PDB entry 9F62 | electron microscopy, 5.44 A resolution (low resolution: residue-level contacts below are approximate; hydrogen-bond / salt-bridge calls are withheld) | chains 6M and 6Q of the 214 polymer chains in the assembly

# Chain 6M
Protein: MPP-Beta
Organism: Chlamydomonas reinhardtii
UniProtKB: A8J5P7 (A8J5P7_CHLRE); numbering as in UniProt (aligned over 1-495)
Sequence (495 residues; numbered 1 to 495; the number before each row is that of its first residue):
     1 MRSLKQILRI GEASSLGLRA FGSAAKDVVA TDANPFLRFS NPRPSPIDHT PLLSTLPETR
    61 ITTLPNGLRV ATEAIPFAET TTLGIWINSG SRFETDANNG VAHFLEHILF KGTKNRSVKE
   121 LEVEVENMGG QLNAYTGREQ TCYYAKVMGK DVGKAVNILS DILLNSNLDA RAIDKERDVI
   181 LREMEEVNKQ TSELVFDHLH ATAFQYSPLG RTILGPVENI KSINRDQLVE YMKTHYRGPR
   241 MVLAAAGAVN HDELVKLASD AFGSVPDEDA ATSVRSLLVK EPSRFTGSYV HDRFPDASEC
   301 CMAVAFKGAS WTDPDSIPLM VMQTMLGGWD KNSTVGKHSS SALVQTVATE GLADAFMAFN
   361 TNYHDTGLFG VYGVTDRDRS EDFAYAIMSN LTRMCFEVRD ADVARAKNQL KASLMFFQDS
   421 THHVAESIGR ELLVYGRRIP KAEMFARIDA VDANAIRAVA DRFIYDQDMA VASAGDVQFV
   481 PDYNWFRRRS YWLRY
Unresolved in the structure: 1-31
Metal / ion sites: Zn2+ near H103 (its only coordinating residue here)

# Chain 6Q
Protein: Alpha-MPP
Organism: Chlamydomonas reinhardtii
UniProtKB: A8IKI9 (A8IKI9_CHLRE); numbering as in UniProt (aligned over 1-485)
Sequence (485 residues; row label = number of the first residue in the row):
     1 MLGSSTSQLA PAMVRSIASS AAASTAAPVL AAKSGGLLAS VFGMGGGRVE VPLSEKLPAV
    61 TEPPRTSTPA TKPIVQTSSL RSGVKVASIN TVSPISSLVL FVEGGAAAET PATAGASKVL
   121 EVAAFKATAN RSTFRLTREL EKIGATSFAR AGRDHVAFGV DATRLNQLEA LEILADAVVN
   181 ARYTYWEVRD SLDAVKEQLA AQLRNPLTAV NEVLHRTAFE GGLGHSLVVD PSVVDGFTNE
   241 TLKEYVHSIM APSRVVLAAS GVDHAELTAL ATPLLNLHGN AHPAPQSRYV GGAMNIIAPT
   301 SSLTYVGLAF EAKGGAGDIK SSAAASVVKA LLDEARPTMP YQRKEHEVFT SVNPFAFAYK
   361 GTGLVGVVAS GAPGKAGKVV DALTAKVQSL AKGVTDVQLA TAKNMALGEL RASVATAPGL
   421 AAAVGSSVLA TGKFSANEVA AALSGLTAAD VTSYVNAMIK TAPTFVTYGN LSSLPRVDSI
   481 AKRFA
Unresolved in the structure: 1-44

# How chain 6M and chain 6Q interact
Contacting residue pairs - 132 pairs, chain 6M then chain 6Q:
  A33(6M) - N130(6Q)
  P35(6M) - E172(6Q)
  P35(6M) - P273(6Q)
  P35(6M) - L274(6Q)
  F36(6M) - N130(6Q)
  F36(6M) - R131(6Q)
  F36(6M) - E172(6Q)
  F36(6M) - A175(6Q)
  F36(6M) - D176(6Q)
  F36(6M) - N180(6Q)
  F36(6M) - L274(6Q)
  L37(6M) - R131(6Q)
  L37(6M) - R135(6Q)
  L37(6M) - E172(6Q)
  R38(6M) - E172(6Q)
  F39(6M) - E169(6Q)
  F39(6M) - E172(6Q)
  F39(6M) - L270(6Q)
  S40(6M) - R131(6Q)
  S40(6M) - R135(6Q)
  S40(6M) - E139(6Q)
  N41(6M) - E139(6Q)
  N41(6M) - K142(6Q)
  P42(6M) - R135(6Q)
  P42(6M) - E139(6Q)
  R43(6M) - K142(6Q)
  D48(6M) - L165(6Q)
  H49(6M) - L165(6Q)
  T50(6M) - P63(6Q)
  L52(6M) - P94(6Q)
  L52(6M) - R164(6Q)
  L52(6M) - L165(6Q)
  L53(6M) - R65(6Q)
  S54(6M) - P63(6Q)
  S54(6M) - P64(6Q)
  S54(6M) - R65(6Q)
  S54(6M) - T66(6Q)
  T55(6M) - R65(6Q)
  T55(6M) - T66(6Q)
  L56(6M) - R65(6Q)
  E58(6M) - R65(6Q)
  P76(6M) - T68(6Q)
  P76(6M) - V92(6Q)
  F77(6M) - T68(6Q)
  F77(6M) - P69(6Q)
  F77(6M) - A70(6Q)
  F77(6M) - T71(6Q)
  F77(6M) - K72(6Q)
  E79(6M) - R411(6Q)
  H103(6M) - Y341(6Q)
  E106(6M) - Y341(6Q)
  H107(6M) - Y341(6Q)
  F110(6M) - M339(6Q)
  F110(6M) - P340(6Q)
  K111(6M) - Y341(6Q)
  K111(6M) - R343(6Q)
  L121(6M) - M339(6Q)
  E122(6M) - R336(6Q)
  E122(6M) - T338(6Q)
  E122(6M) - M339(6Q)
  E122(6M) - Q342(6Q)
  V125(6M) - T338(6Q)
  V125(6M) - M339(6Q)
  E126(6M) - R336(6Q)
  E126(6M) - T338(6Q)
  E126(6M) - T401(6Q)
  E126(6M) - M405(6Q)
  N127(6M) - T401(6Q)
  N127(6M) - N404(6Q)
  G129(6M) - R336(6Q)
  Q131(6M) - T338(6Q)
  L132(6M) - T338(6Q)
  L132(6M) - M339(6Q)
  L132(6M) - P340(6Q)
  N133(6M) - P340(6Q)
  A134(6M) - P340(6Q)
  M148(6M) - G408(6Q)
  M148(6M) - R411(6Q)
  K150(6M) - N404(6Q)
  K175(6M) - E345(6Q)
  E176(6M) - R343(6Q)
  V179(6M) - R343(6Q)
  W311(6M) - V51(6Q)
  T312(6M) - V51(6Q)
  T312(6M) - P52(6Q)
  D313(6M) - V51(6Q)
  P314(6M) - V49(6Q)
  P314(6M) - E50(6Q)
  P314(6M) - V51(6Q)
  N332(6M) - Q198(6Q)
  T334(6M) - K126(6Q)
  V335(6M) - T137(6Q)
  H338(6M) - T133(6Q)
  H338(6M) - F134(6Q)
  H338(6M) - T137(6Q)
  H338(6M) - R138(6Q)
  S339(6M) - R138(6Q)
  S339(6M) - E141(6Q)
  S340(6M) - R138(6Q)
  S340(6M) - E141(6Q)
  Q345(6M) - R138(6Q)
  R399(6M) - R138(6Q)
  R405(6M) - E141(6Q)
  N408(6M) - K142(6Q)
  Q409(6M) - E141(6Q)
  A412(6M) - I143(6Q)
  M415(6M) - P94(6Q)
  M415(6M) - I95(6Q)
  F416(6M) - I95(6Q)
  F416(6M) - G144(6Q)
  F416(6M) - D161(6Q)
  D419(6M) - S93(6Q)
  D419(6M) - T416(6Q)
  D419(6M) - A417(6Q)
  D419(6M) - P418(6Q)
  R437(6M) - V51(6Q)
  R437(6M) - P52(6Q)
  R437(6M) - L53(6Q)
  R437(6M) - S54(6Q)
  A442(6M) - V60(6Q)
  A442(6M) - T61(6Q)
  E443(6M) - S54(6Q)
  E443(6M) - E55(6Q)
  A446(6M) - E55(6Q)
  A446(6M) - P58(6Q)
  A446(6M) - A59(6Q)
  R447(6M) - V49(6Q)
  R447(6M) - E50(6Q)
  R447(6M) - V51(6Q)
  R447(6M) - L53(6Q)
  R447(6M) - S54(6Q)
  R447(6M) - E55(6Q)
Interface residues without a listed pair, chain 6M (77 interface residues in all): P44, I47, P51, P57, I75, T80, G130, S316, Q418, Y435, I439
Interface residues without a listed pair, chain 6Q (80 interface residues in all): G47, P73, V122, T146, A162, T163, N166, L168, I173, A194, P337, V397, A400, L407, A415

# Summary
77 residues of chain 6M and 80 residues of chain 6Q are in contact.
Here chain 6M is MPP-Beta and chain 6Q is Alpha-MPP, both from Chlamydomonas reinhardtii. Entry 9F62
(Subtomogram average of the Chlamydomonas reinhardtii mitochondrial respirasome I2 III4 IV6) was determined by
electron microscopy together with 9F5X, 9F5Y, 9F5Z, 9F60 and 9F61 from the same study.
